5D7O - chains A and B; structure by X-ray diffraction, 1.63 A resolution.

== Chain A (and B) ==
Molecule: NAD-dependent protein deacetylase sirtuin-2
Organism: Homo sapiens
Notes: EC 3.5.1.-; chain B of this document is another copy of the same molecule, construct and numbering; everything in this record applies to it too
Reference sequence: Q8IXJ6 (SIR2_HUMAN); residues 50-356 here = UniProt positions 50-356
Sequence (310 residues; row label = number of the first residue in the row):
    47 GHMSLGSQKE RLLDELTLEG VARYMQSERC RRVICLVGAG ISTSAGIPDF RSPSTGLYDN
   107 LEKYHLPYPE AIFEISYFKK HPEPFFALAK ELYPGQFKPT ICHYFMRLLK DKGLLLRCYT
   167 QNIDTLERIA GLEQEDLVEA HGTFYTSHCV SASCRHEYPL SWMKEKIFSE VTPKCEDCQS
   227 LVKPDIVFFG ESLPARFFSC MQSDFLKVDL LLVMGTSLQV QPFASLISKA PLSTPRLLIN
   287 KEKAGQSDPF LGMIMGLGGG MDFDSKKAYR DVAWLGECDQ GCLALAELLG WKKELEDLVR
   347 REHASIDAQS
Disordered / not traced: 47-56, 356 (chain B: 47-54, 356)
Differences from the reference sequence: expression tag (47-49)
Ion coordination: Zn2+: Cys-195, Cys-200, Cys-221, Cys-224
Ligand contacts: Adenosine-5-Diphosphoribose (AR6; [(2R,3S,4R,5R)-5-(6-aminopurin-9-yl)-3,4-dihydroxy-oxolan-2-yl]methyl [hydroxy-[[(2R,3S,4R,5S)-3,4,5-trihydroxyoxolan-2-yl]methoxy]phosphoryl] hydrogen phosphate): Gly-84, Ala-85, Gly-86, Thr-89, Asp-95, Phe-96, Arg-97, Ser-98, Tyr-104, Gln-167, Asn-168, His-187, Phe-235, Gly-261, Thr-262, Ser-263, Leu-264, Val-266, Asn-286, Lys-287, Glu-288, Gly-322, Glu-323, Cys-324
Curated features (UniProtKB/Swiss-Prot):
  - active site: His-187 (Proton acceptor)
  - binding site (NAD(+)): Ala-85 to Thr-89, Asp-95 to Arg-97, Gln-167 to Asp-170, Thr-262, Ser-263, Asn-286 to Glu-288, Cys-324
  - binding site (Zn(2+)): Cys-195, Cys-200, Cys-221, Cys-224
  - modified residue (Phosphoserine): Ser-53, Ser-100, Ser-207
Reported in the primary citation:
  - conformationally variable residues (order/disorder transition): Lys-136 to Lys-144

== How chain A and chain B interact ==
Contacting residue pairs - 51 pairs, chain A then chain B:
  His-187(A) / Leu-297(B)
  Val-233(A) / Leu-297(B)
  Phe-234(A) / Leu-297(B)
  Phe-235(A) / Leu-297(B)
  Gly-236(A) / Phe-296(B)
  Gly-236(A) / Leu-297(B)  hydrogen bond (backbone-backbone)
  Glu-237(A) / Phe-296(B)
  Glu-237(A) / Leu-297(B)  hydrogen bond (backbone-backbone)
  Ser-238(A) / Pro-295(B)
  Ser-238(A) / Phe-296(B)
  Leu-239(A) / Pro-295(B)
  Leu-239(A) / Phe-296(B)
  Leu-239(A) / Leu-297(B)
  Phe-243(A) / Leu-303(B)  hydrophobic
  Phe-244(A) / Pro-295(B)  hydrophobic
  Phe-244(A) / Leu-303(B)  hydrophobic
  Met-247(A) / Leu-303(B)  hydrophobic
  Val-266(A) / Leu-297(B)  hydrophobic
  Gln-267(A) / Phe-296(B)
  Gln-267(A) / Leu-297(B)
  Gln-267(A) / Gly-298(B)  hydrogen bond (backbone-backbone)
  Gln-267(A) / Met-299(B)
  Pro-268(A) / Phe-296(B)
  Pro-268(A) / Met-299(B)  hydrophobic
  Pro-268(A) / Leu-303(B)  hydrophobic
  Ser-271(A) / Gly-302(B)
  Ser-271(A) / Leu-303(B)  hydrogen bond (side chain-backbone)
  Lys-275(A) / Leu-303(B)  hydrogen bond (side chain-backbone)
  Lys-275(A) / Gly-304(B)
  Pro-295(A) / Phe-244(B)  hydrophobic
  Phe-296(A) / Gly-236(B)
  Phe-296(A) / Glu-237(B)
  Phe-296(A) / Gln-267(B)
  Phe-296(A) / Pro-268(B)
  Leu-297(A) / His-187(B)
  Leu-297(A) / Val-233(B)
  Leu-297(A) / Phe-234(B)
  Leu-297(A) / Phe-235(B)
  Leu-297(A) / Gly-236(B)  hydrogen bond (backbone-backbone)
  Leu-297(A) / Glu-237(B)  hydrogen bond (backbone-backbone)
  Leu-297(A) / Leu-239(B)
  Leu-297(A) / Gln-267(B)
  Gly-298(A) / Gln-267(B)  hydrogen bond (backbone-backbone)
  Met-299(A) / Gln-267(B)
  Met-299(A) / Pro-268(B)  hydrophobic
  Gly-302(A) / Ser-271(B)
  Leu-303(A) / Phe-243(B)  hydrophobic
  Leu-303(A) / Met-247(B)  hydrophobic
  Leu-303(A) / Pro-268(B)  hydrophobic
  Leu-303(A) / Ser-271(B)  hydrogen bond (backbone-side chain)
  Leu-303(A) / Lys-275(B)
Interface residues without a listed pair, chain A (29 interface residues in all): Pro-113, Tyr-114, Gln-248, Leu-272, Ile-300, Met-301
Interface residues without a listed pair, chain B (30 interface residues in all): Pro-113, Tyr-114, Ser-238, Val-266, Asp-294, Ile-300, Met-301, Lys-313

== In short ==
29 residues of chain A face 30 of chain B across their interface; the contacts include 9 hydrogen bonds. Among
the polar pairs are Ser-271(A)/Leu-303(B), Lys-275(A)/Leu-303(B) and Gly-236(A)/Leu-297(B). Chain A binds
Adenosine-5-Diphosphoribose. From UniProt: active-site residue His-187(A), 18 NAD+-binding residues and 4
Zn2+-binding residues on chain A. The paper reports conformational variability at Lys-136(A).
Chain A and chain B are both NAD-dependent protein deacetylase sirtuin-2 (Homo sapiens); the structure,
Crystal structure of Sirt2-ADPR at an improved resolution, was determined by X-ray diffraction, deposited
together with 5D7N and 5D7P.
